Entry 7L8G (electron microscopy, 4.30 A resolution (low resolution: residue-level contacts below are approximate; hydrogen-bond / salt-bridge calls are withheld)); this record covers chains E and A of the 8 polymer chains in the assembly.

== Chain E ==
Molecule: Envelope glycoprotein gp160
From: Human immunodeficiency virus 1
Notes: fragment: GP120 domain, residues 30-661
UniProtKB: Q2N0S5 (Q2N0S5_9HIV1); the construct lacks a stretch of the UniProt sequence and is renumbered around it, so the offset changes along the chain: 31-141 = UniProt 30-140; 150-185 = UniProt 141-176; 188-309 = UniProt 187-308; 312-323 = UniProt 309-320; 2 more segments
Amino-acid sequence (664 residues; numbered -1 to 664 plus 11 insertion-coded residues; 13 numbers in that range are skipped by the numbering (no residue carries them; nothing is unmodelled there); the number before each row is that of its first residue; a row labelled like 185A-185J holds insertion residues (185A, then the next letters in order); numbers below 1 keep their minus sign (Met-1 is residue -1)):
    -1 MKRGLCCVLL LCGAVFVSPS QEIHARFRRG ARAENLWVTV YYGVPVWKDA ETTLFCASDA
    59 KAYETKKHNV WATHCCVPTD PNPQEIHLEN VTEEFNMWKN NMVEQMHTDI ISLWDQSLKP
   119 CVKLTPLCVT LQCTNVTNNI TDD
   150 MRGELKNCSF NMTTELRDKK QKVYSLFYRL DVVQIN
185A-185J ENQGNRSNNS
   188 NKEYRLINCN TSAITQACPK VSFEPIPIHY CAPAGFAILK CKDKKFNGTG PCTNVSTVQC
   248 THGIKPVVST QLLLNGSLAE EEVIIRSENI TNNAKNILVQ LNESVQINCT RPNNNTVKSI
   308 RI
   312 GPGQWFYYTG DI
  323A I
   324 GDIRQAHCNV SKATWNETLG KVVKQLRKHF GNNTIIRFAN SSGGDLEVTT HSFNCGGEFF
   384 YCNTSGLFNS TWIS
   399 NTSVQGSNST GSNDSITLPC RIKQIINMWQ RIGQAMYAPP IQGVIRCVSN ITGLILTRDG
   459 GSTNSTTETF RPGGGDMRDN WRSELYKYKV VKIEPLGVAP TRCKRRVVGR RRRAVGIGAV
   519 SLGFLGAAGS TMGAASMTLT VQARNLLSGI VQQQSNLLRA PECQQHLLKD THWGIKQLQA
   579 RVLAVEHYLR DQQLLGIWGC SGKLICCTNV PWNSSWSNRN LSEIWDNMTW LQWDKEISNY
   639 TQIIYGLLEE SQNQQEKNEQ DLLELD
Not modelled in the structure: -1 to 32, 59-64, 185A-185J, 399-410, 506-664
Construct notes: initiating methionine (-1); expression tag (0-30); conflict Lys64 (Glu63 in Q2N0S5), Cys73 (Ala72 in Q2N0S5), Thr240 (Pro239 in Q2N0S5), 20 further conflict positions vs the reference (Q2N0S5) not listed
Cystine bridges: Cys54-Cys73, Cys119-Cys205, Cys126-Cys196, Cys131-Cys157, Cys218-Cys247, Cys228-Cys239, Cys296-Cys331, Cys378-Cys445, Cys385-Cys418
Covalently attached groups: N-acetylglucosamine (NAG) linked to Asn133, Asn156, Asn160, Asn197, Asn234, Asn241, Asn262, Asn276, Asn289, Asn295, Asn301, Asn332, Asn339, Asn355, Asn363, Asn386, Asn392, Asn448

== Chain A ==
Molecule: Envelope glycoprotein gp160
From: Human immunodeficiency virus 1
Notes: fragment: GP120 domain, residues 30-661
UniProtKB: Q2N0S5 (Q2N0S5_9HIV1); the construct lacks a stretch of the UniProt sequence and is renumbered around it, so the offset changes along the chain: 31-141 = UniProt 30-140; 150-185 = UniProt 141-176; 188-309 = UniProt 187-308; 312-323 = UniProt 309-320; 3 more segments
Amino-acid sequence (664 residues; numbered -1 to 665 plus 11 insertion-coded residues; 14 numbers in that range are skipped by the numbering (no residue carries them; nothing is unmodelled there); the number before each row is that of its first residue; a row labelled like 185A-185J holds insertion residues (185A, then the next letters in order); numbers below 1 keep their minus sign (Met-1 is residue -1)):
    -1 MKRGLCCVLL LCGAVFVSPS QEIHARFRRG ARAENLWVTV YYGVPVWKDA ETTLFCASDA
    59 KAYETKKHNV WATHCCVPTD PNPQEIHLEN VTEEFNMWKN NMVEQMHTDI ISLWDQSLKP
   119 CVKLTPLCVT LQCTNVTNNI TDD
   150 MRGELKNCSF NMTTELRDKK QKVYSLFYRL DVVQIN
185A-185J ENQGNRSNNS
   188 NKEYRLINCN TSAITQACPK VSFEPIPIHY CAPAGFAILK CKDKKFNGTG PCTNVSTVQC
   248 THGIKPVVST QLLLNGSLAE EEVIIRSENI TNNAKNILVQ LNESVQINCT RPNNNTVKSI
   308 RI
   312 GPGQWFYYTG DI
  323A I
   324 GDIRQAHCNV SKATWNETLG KVVKQLRKHF GNNTIIRFAN SSGGDLEVTT HSFNCGGEFF
   384 YCNTSGLFNS TWIS
   399 NTSVQGSNST GSNDSITLPC RIKQIINMWQ RIGQAMYAPP IQGVIRCVSN ITGLILTRDG
   459 GSTNSTTETF RPGGGDMRDN WRSELYKYKV VKIEPLGVAP TRCKRRV
   507 VGRRRRAVGI GAVSLGFLGA AGSTMGAASM TLTVQARNLL SGIVQQQSNL LRAPECQQHL
   567 LKDTHWGIKQ LQARVLAVEH YLRDQQLLGI WGCSGKLICC TNVPWNSSWS NRNLSEIWDN
   627 MTWLQWDKEI SNYTQIIYGL LEESQNQQEK NEQDLLELD
Not modelled in the structure: -1 to 32, 59-65, 185A-185J, 399-410, 508-665
Construct notes: initiating methionine (-1); expression tag (0-30); conflict Lys64 (Glu63 in Q2N0S5), Cys73 (Ala72 in Q2N0S5), Thr240 (Pro239 in Q2N0S5), 20 further conflict positions vs the reference (Q2N0S5) not listed
Cystine bridges: Cys54-Cys73, Cys119-Cys205, Cys126-Cys196, Cys131-Cys157, Cys218-Cys247, Cys228-Cys239, Cys296-Cys331, Cys378-Cys445, Cys385-Cys418
Covalently attached groups: N-acetylglucosamine (NAG) linked to Asn88, Asn133, Asn160, Asn197, Asn234, Asn241, Asn262, Asn276, Asn289, Asn295, Asn301, Asn332, Asn339, Asn355, Asn363, Asn386, Asn392, Asn448

== How chain E and chain A interact ==
Residue-residue contacts - 17 pairs, chain E then chain A:
  Thr123(E) - Arg166(A)
  Pro124(E) - Arg166(A)
  Cys126(E) - Leu165(A)
  Cys126(E) - Arg166(A)
  Val127(E) - Asp167(A)
  Thr128(E) - Leu165(A)
  Thr128(E) - Asp167(A)
  Thr128(E) - Lys168(A)
  Ile184(E) - Leu165(A)
  Arg192(E) - Leu165(A)
  Cys196(E) - Glu164(A)
  Cys196(E) - Pro313(A)
  Asn197(E) - Arg308(A)
  Asn197(E) - Gly314(A)
  Thr198(E) - Pro313(A)
  Thr198(E) - Gly314(A)
  Ser199(E) - Pro313(A)
Also at the interface, not in a pair above, chain E (14 interface residues in all): Thr162, Glu190, Ala200

== Overview ==
14 residues of chain E face 8 of chain A across their interface. N-acetylglucosamine is covalently linked to
Asn133(E), Asn156(E), Asn160(E), Asn197(E), Asn234(E) and Asn241(E) and 12 more. Covalently linked
N-acetylglucosamine: at Asn88(A), Asn133(A), Asn160(A), Asn197(A), Asn234(A) and Asn241(A) and 12 more.
Both chains are Envelope glycoprotein gp160 (Human immunodeficiency virus 1). Entry 7L8G (BG505 SOSIP.v5.2(7S)
in complex with the polyclonal Fab pAbC-3 from animal Rh.33172 (Wk38 time point)) was determined by electron
microscopy (same publication as 7L7T, 7L7U, 7L85, 7L86, 7L87, 7L88 and 15 further entries).
